5FDW - chains A and C of the 3 polymer chains in the assembly; structure by X-ray diffraction, 2.70 A resolution.

Chain A:
Name: HLA class I histocompatibility antigen, A-2 alpha chain
From: Homo sapiens
UniProtKB: P01892 (1A02_HUMAN); residues 1-274 here correspond to UniProt positions 25-298 (UniProt number = residue number + 24)
Chain sequence (274 residues; each row starts with the number of its first residue):
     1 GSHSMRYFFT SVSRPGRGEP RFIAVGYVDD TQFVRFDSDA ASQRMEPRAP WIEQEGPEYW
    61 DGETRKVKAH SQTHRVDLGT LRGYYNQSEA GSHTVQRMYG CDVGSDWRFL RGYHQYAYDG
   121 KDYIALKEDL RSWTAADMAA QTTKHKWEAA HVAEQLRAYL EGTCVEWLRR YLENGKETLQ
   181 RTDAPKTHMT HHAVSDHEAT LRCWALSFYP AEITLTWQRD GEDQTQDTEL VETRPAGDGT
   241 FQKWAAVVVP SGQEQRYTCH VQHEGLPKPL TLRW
Cystine bridges: Cys101-Cys164, Cys203-Cys259

Chain C:
Name: Peptide Y10L
Chain sequence (10 residues; each row starts with the number of its first residue):
     1 YLSPIASPLL

How chain A and chain C interact:
Pairs across the interface (44):
  Met5(A) - Tyr1(C)
  Tyr7(A) - Tyr1(C)  hydrogen bond (side chain-backbone)
  Tyr7(A) - Leu2(C)  hydrophobic
  Phe9(A) - Leu2(C)  hydrophobic
  Met45(A) - Leu2(C)  hydrophobic
  Tyr59(A) - Tyr1(C)
  Glu63(A) - Tyr1(C)
  Glu63(A) - Leu2(C)  hydrogen bond (side chain-backbone)
  Lys66(A) - Tyr1(C)
  Lys66(A) - Leu2(C)  hydrogen bond (side chain-backbone)
  Lys66(A) - Ser3(C)
  Lys66(A) - Pro4(C)
  Val67(A) - Leu2(C)
  His70(A) - Ser3(C)
  His70(A) - Ser7(C)
  Thr73(A) - Ser7(C)
  Thr73(A) - Pro8(C)
  Thr73(A) - Leu9(C)
  Asp77(A) - Leu9(C)
  Asp77(A) - Leu10(C)  hydrogen bond (side chain-backbone)
  Thr80(A) - Leu10(C)
  Leu81(A) - Leu10(C)  hydrophobic
  Tyr84(A) - Leu10(C)  hydrogen bond (side chain-backbone)
  Arg97(A) - Ser7(C)
  Arg97(A) - Pro8(C)
  Tyr99(A) - Leu2(C)
  Tyr99(A) - Ser3(C)  hydrogen bond (side chain-backbone)
  Tyr116(A) - Pro8(C)
  Tyr116(A) - Leu10(C)  hydrophobic
  Tyr123(A) - Leu10(C)  hydrophobic
  Thr143(A) - Leu10(C)  hydrogen bond (side chain-backbone)
  Lys146(A) - Leu9(C)
  Lys146(A) - Leu10(C)  hydrogen bond (side chain-backbone)
  Trp147(A) - Pro8(C)  hydrophobic
  Trp147(A) - Leu9(C)  hydrogen bond (side chain-backbone)
  Trp147(A) - Leu10(C)  hydrophobic
  Val152(A) - Pro8(C)  hydrophobic
  Gln155(A) - Ile5(C)
  Tyr159(A) - Tyr1(C)  hydrogen bond (side chain-backbone)
  Tyr159(A) - Leu2(C)
  Tyr159(A) - Ser3(C)
  Thr163(A) - Tyr1(C)
  Trp167(A) - Tyr1(C)
  Tyr171(A) - Tyr1(C)  hydrogen bond (side chain-backbone)
Other interface residues (no listed pair), chain A (29 interface residues in all): Val76, His114

In short:
The interface between chain A and chain C involves 29 residues on one side and 9 on the other, with 11
hydrogen bonds. Among the polar pairs are Tyr7(A)-Tyr1(C), Glu63(A)-Leu2(C) and Lys66(A)-Leu2(C).
Chain A is HLA class I histocompatibility antigen, A-2 alpha chain (Homo sapiens) and chain C is Peptide Y10L;
the structure, Structure of HLA-A2:01 with peptide Y10L, was determined by X-ray diffraction together with
5ENW, 5EOT, 5F7D, 5F9J, 5FA3 and 5FA4 from the same study.
